PDB entry 8OOP | electron microscopy, 2.70 A resolution | chains L and M of the 18 polymer chains in the assembly

Chain L:
Molecule: DNA Strand 2
Sequence (226 nucleotides; each row starts with the number of its first residue; numbers below 1 keep their minus sign (DC-152 is residue -152)):
  -152 CGGTACCCGG GGATCCTCTA GAGTGGGAGC TCGGAACACT ATCCGACTGG CACCGGCAAG
   -92 GTCGCTGTTC AATACATGCA CAGGATGTAT ATATCTGACA CGTGCCTGGA GACTAGGGAG
   -32 TAATCCCCTT GGCGGTTAAA ACGCGGGGGA CAGCGCGTAC GTGCGTTTAA GCGGTGCTAG
    28 AGCTTGCTAC GACCAATTGA GCGGCCTCGG CACCGGGATT CTCCAG
Not modelled in the structure: -152 to -35, 73

Chain M:
Molecule: Histone H3.1
Source organism: Homo sapiens
Reference sequence: P68431 (H31_HUMAN); residues 1-135 here correspond to UniProt positions 2-136 (UniProt number = residue number + 1)
Sequence (135 residues; each row starts with the number of its first residue):
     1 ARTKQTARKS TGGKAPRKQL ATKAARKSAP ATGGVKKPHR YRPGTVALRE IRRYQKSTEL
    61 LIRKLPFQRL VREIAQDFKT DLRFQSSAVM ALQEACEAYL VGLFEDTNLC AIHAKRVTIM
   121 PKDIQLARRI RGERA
Not modelled in the structure: 1-60, 135
Curated features (UniProtKB/Swiss-Prot):
  - modified residue: Arg2 (Asymmetric dimethylarginine), Thr3 (Phosphothreonine), Lys4 (Allysine), Gln5 (5-glutamyl dopamine), Thr6 (Phosphothreonine), Arg8 (Citrulline), Lys9 (N6,N6,N6-trimethyllysine), Ser10 (ADP-ribosylserine), Thr11 (Phosphothreonine), Lys14 (N6-(2-hydroxyisobutyryl)lysine), Arg17 (Asymmetric dimethylarginine), Lys18 (N6-(2-hydroxyisobutyryl)lysine), Lys23 (N6-(2-hydroxyisobutyryl)lysine), Arg26 (Citrulline), Lys27 (N6,N6,N6-trimethyllysine), Ser28 (ADP-ribosylserine), Lys36 (N6,N6,N6-trimethyllysine), Lys37 (N6-methyllysine), Tyr41 (Phosphotyrosine), Lys56 (N6,N6,N6-trimethyllysine) and 8 more in UniProt
  - lipidation: Lys18 (N6-decanoyllysine)

Interface between chain L and chain M:
Residue-residue contacts - 8 pairs, chain L then chain M:
  DA-1(L) - Lys115(M)  salt bridge to the phosphate
  DA17(L) - Arg63(M)  hydrogen bond to the phosphate
  DA17(L) - Leu65(M)  phosphate contact
  DA17(L) - Pro66(M)  phosphate contact
  DA17(L) - Arg69(M)  salt bridge to the phosphate
  DG18(L) - Arg63(M)  salt bridge to the phosphate
  DG18(L) - Lys64(M)  hydrogen bond to the phosphate
  DG18(L) - Leu65(M)  hydrogen bond to the phosphate
Interface residues without a listed pair, chain L (7 interface residues in all): DC7, DA26, DG27, DA28
Interface residues without a listed pair, chain M (9 interface residues in all): Arg83, Gln85, Thr118

Overview:
7 residues of chain L face 9 of chain M across their interface, with 3 hydrogen bonds and 3 salt bridges.
Among the polar pairs are DA17(L)-Arg63(M), DG18(L)-Lys64(M) and DG18(L)-Leu65(M).
Here chain L is DNA Strand 2 and chain M is Histone H3.1 (Homo sapiens). Entry 8OOP (CryoEM Structure
INO80core Hexasome complex composite model state2) was determined by electron microscopy together with 8OO7,
8OO9, 8OOA, 8OOC, 8OOF, 8OOR, 8OOS and 8OOT from the same study.
